Entry 3VMF (X-ray diffraction, 2.30 A resolution); this record covers chains A and B.

# Chain A
Name: Elongation factor 1-alpha
Source organism: Aeropyrum pernix
Reference sequence: Q9YAV0 (EF1A_AERPE); numbering as in UniProt (aligned over 1-437)
Amino-acid sequence (440 residues; row label = number of the first residue in the row; numbers below 1 keep their minus sign (Gly-2 is residue -2)):
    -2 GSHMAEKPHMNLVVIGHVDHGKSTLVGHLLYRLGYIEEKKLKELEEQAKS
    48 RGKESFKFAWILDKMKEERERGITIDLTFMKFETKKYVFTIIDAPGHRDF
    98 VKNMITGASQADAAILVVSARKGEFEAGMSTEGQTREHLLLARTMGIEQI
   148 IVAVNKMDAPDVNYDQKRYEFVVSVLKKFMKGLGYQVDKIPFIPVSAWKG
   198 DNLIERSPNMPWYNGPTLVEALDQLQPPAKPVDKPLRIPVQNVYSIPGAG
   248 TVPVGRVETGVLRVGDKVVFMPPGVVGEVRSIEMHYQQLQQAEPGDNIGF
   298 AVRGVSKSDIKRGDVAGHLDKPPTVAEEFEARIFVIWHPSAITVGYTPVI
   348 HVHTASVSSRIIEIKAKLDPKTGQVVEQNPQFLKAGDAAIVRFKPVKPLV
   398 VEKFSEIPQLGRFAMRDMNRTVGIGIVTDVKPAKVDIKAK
Unresolved in the structure: -2 to 3, 431-437
Sequence notes: expression tag (-2 to 0)
UniProt features mapped onto this chain:
  - region: Gly13 to Ser20 (G1), Gly69 to Asp73 (G2), Asp90 to Gly93 (G3), Asn152 to Asp155 (G4), Ser193 to Trp195 (G5)
  - binding site (GTP): Gly13 to Ser20, Asp90 to His94, Asn152 to Asp155
  - binding site (Mg(2+)): Ser20
Metal / ion sites: Mg2+: Ser20, Thr71 (together with GTP)
Small-molecule neighbours: GTP (guanosine-5'-triphosphate): His14, Val15, Asp16, His17, Gly18, Lys19, Ser20, Thr21, Ser52, Phe53, Ala56, Gly69, Ile70, Thr71, Ala91, Pro92, Gly93, His94, Arg118, Asn152, Lys153, Asp155, Ala156, Ser193, Ala194, Trp195
What the authors report for this chain:
  - mutagenesis - K99A/R309A, S242A: unchanged binding to Peptide chain release factor subunit 1 (chain B)
  - contacts within the chain: Arg68-His94 (water-mediated contact), His94-Asp96 (water-mediated contact), Glu134-Arg413
  - mutagenesis - K99A/R309A: abolished binding to aPelota

# Chain B
Name: Peptide chain release factor subunit 1
Source organism: Aeropyrum pernix
Reference sequence: Q9YAF1 (RF1_AERPE); numbering as in UniProt (aligned over 1-373)
Amino-acid sequence (373 residues; numbered 1 to 373; the number before each row is that of its first residue):
     1 MSQGRLEERLTISKRELARLLKELKKWSAPATVLLSLYIPPGRPLSDVMT
    51 LLRQEYSITDNIKLKRTRQAVKRALSAAMDRLQMLTSTPPNGLVLFCGED
   101 MSTGKFECFMFSPPEPIRVFYYRTDKRFITDFLEDMVEDNNAIGIIIVER
   151 DQATIGLLKGARLEVLKELEGFVPGKHKMGGQSQRRYERIIEQMVDEFFK
   201 KVGEEASNLLVPLAEKGVLKGVIVAGPGLAKQEFVEGNYLDYRLKKILAP
   251 ELVDVAYQGLQGLKEAVMKAEKVVEAQMYRDAVNAMEEFKLHLAKGTGMI
   301 VYGEKDVEAALEMGAVKTLLIHESREDLEEWVEKAKSSGAQVIVVPESLA
   351 EAEWFLKTFGGLAGILRFRISTV
Unresolved in the structure: 1-8, 176-187, 372-373
What the authors report for this chain:
  - mutagenesis - E188A: unchanged binding to Elongation factor 1-alpha (chain A)

# How chain A and chain B interact
Pairs across the interface - 51 pairs, chain A then chain B:
  Glu64(A) with Gly228(B); Leu229(B), hydrogen bond (side chain-backbone)
  Arg68(A) with Gly228(B)
  Asp96(A) with Pro227(B); Asp254(B); Ala256(B)
  Tyr241(A) with Gly175(B), hydrogen bond (side chain-backbone)
  Ser242(A) with Arg189(B); Ile190(B); Ile191(B), hydrogen bond (side chain-backbone)
  Pro244(A) with Glu188(B); Ile190(B), hydrophobic
  Gly245(A) with Glu188(B), hydrogen bond (backbone-side chain)
  Ala246(A) with Glu188(B)
  Gly247(A) with Arg189(B)
  Gly301(A) with Arg189(B)
  Val302(A) with Arg189(B)
  Ser303(A) with Arg189(B)
  Lys304(A) with Phe172(B); Ile191(B)
  Ser305(A) with Phe172(B)
  His335(A) with Glu287(B)
  Pro336(A) with Leu291(B)
  Ser337(A) with Glu287(B), hydrogen bond; Lys290(B); Leu291(B); Ala294(B)
  Ala338(A) with Lys290(B), hydrogen bond (backbone-side chain)
  Thr340(A) with Glu351(B); Trp354(B)
  Val341(A) with Glu353(B); Trp354(B)
  Gly342(A) with Ala350(B)
  Val346(A) with Tyr257(B), hydrophobic; Gln261(B)
  His348(A) with Tyr257(B), hydrogen bond
  Arg357(A) with Ala350(B); Glu353(B)
  Gln378(A) with Leu293(B); Trp354(B), hydrogen bond (backbone-side chain); Phe359(B)
  Phe379(A) with Leu293(B); Ala294(B), hydrophobic
  Lys381(A) with Ala294(B)
  Arg413(A) with Tyr257(B), hydrogen bond
  Asp414(A) with Gln261(B), hydrogen bond
  Met415(A) with Gln261(B); Glu265(B)
  Asn416(A) with Ala256(B); Tyr257(B); Glu265(B)
Also at the interface, not in a pair above, chain A (40 interface residues in all): Glu67, Phe97, Lys99, Ile243, Thr248, Arg277, Lys308, Thr344, Ser355
Also at the interface, not in a pair above, chain B (26 interface residues in all): Glu170, Lys264
Interface features reported in the paper:
  - pairs named by the authors: Glu64(A)-Leu229(B), Asp96(A)-Asp254(B), Ala338(A)-Lys290(B) (backbone contact), His348(A)-Tyr257(B), Gln378(A)-Trp354(B) (backbone contact), Phe379(A)-Leu293(B) (hydrophobic contact), Phe379(A)-Ala294(B) (hydrophobic contact), Arg413(A)-Tyr257(B), Asp414(A)-Gln261(B)
  - interface residues, chain B: Gly171(B)

# Summary
The interface between chain A and chain B involves 40 residues on one side and 26 on the other, with 10
hydrogen bonds. Polar pairs include Glu64(A)-Leu229(B), Tyr241(A)-Gly175(B) and Ser242(A)-Ile191(B). The paper
describes contacts between Glu64(A) and Leu229(B), Asp96(A) and Asp254(B) and His348(A) and Tyr257(B) among
others; backbone contacts between Ala338(A) and Lys290(B) and Gln378(A) and Trp354(B); hydrophobic contacts
between Phe379(A) and Leu293(B) and Phe379(A) and Ala294(B). From the paper: K99A/R309A of chain A abolish
binding to aPelota; the interface residue Gly171(B); 3 substitutions were tested in all.
Here chain A is Elongation factor 1-alpha and chain B is Peptide chain release factor subunit 1, both from
Aeropyrum pernix. Entry 3VMF (Archaeal protein) was determined by X-ray diffraction.
